8WK3 - chains T and Y of the 43 polymer chains in the assembly; structure by electron microscopy, 3.30 A resolution.

[Chain T]
Molecule: Flagellar basal body rod protein FlgB
Source organism: Salmonella enterica subsp. enterica serovar Typhimurium str. LT2
Reference sequence: P16437 (FLGB_SALTY); residues 1-138 here = UniProt positions 1-138
Chain sequence (138 residues; numbered 1 to 138; the number before each row is that of its first residue):
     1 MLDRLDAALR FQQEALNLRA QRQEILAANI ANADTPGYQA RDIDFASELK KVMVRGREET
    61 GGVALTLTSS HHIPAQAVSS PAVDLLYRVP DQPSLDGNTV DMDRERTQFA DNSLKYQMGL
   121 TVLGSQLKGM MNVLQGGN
Not modelled in the structure: 1-2, 58-81, 137-138

[Chain Y]
Molecule: Flagellar basal-body rod protein FlgC
Source organism: Salmonella enterica subsp. enterica serovar Typhimurium str. LT2
Reference sequence: P0A1I7 (FLGC_SALTY); residue numbers follow UniProt; this construct covers 1-134
Chain sequence (134 residues; row label = number of the first residue in the row):
     1 MALLNIFDIA GSALAAQSKR LNVAASNLAN ADSVTGPDGQ PYRAKQVVFQ VDAAPGQATG
    61 GVKVASVIES QAPEKLVYEP GNPLADANGY VKMPNVDVVG EMVNTMSASR SYQANIEVLN
   121 TVKSMMLKTL TLGQ
Not modelled in the structure: 1

[Chain T / chain Y interface]
Residue-residue contacts (43):
  Ala20(T) - Ala2(Y)
  Ala20(T) - Leu3(Y)  hydrophobic
  Gln21(T) - Ala2(Y)
  Gln23(T) - Leu3(Y)
  Gln23(T) - Ile6(Y)
  Gln23(T) - Met125(Y)
  Glu24(T) - Ala2(Y)
  Glu24(T) - Asn5(Y)  hydrogen bond
  Glu24(T) - Ile6(Y)
  Glu24(T) - Ile9(Y)
  Ala27(T) - Ile6(Y)  hydrophobic
  Ala27(T) - Ile9(Y)
  Ala28(T) - Thr59(Y)
  Ala28(T) - Gly60(Y)
  Ile30(T) - Val118(Y)  hydrophobic
  Ala31(T) - Ile9(Y)  hydrophobic
  Ala31(T) - Ala13(Y)  hydrophobic
  Ala31(T) - Val62(Y)
  Ala31(T) - Asn115(Y)
  Asn32(T) - Val51(Y)
  Asn32(T) - Gly60(Y)
  Asn32(T) - Gly61(Y)
  Asn32(T) - Val62(Y)
  Asp34(T) - Gln17(Y)
  Asp34(T) - Arg20(Y)  salt bridge
  Asp34(T) - Ser111(Y)
  Thr35(T) - Val62(Y)
  Arg41(T) - Ala58(Y)
  Leu85(T) - Ala58(Y)  hydrophobic
  Phe109(T) - Val118(Y)  hydrophobic
  Phe109(T) - Thr121(Y)
  Ser113(T) - Thr121(Y)
  Ser113(T) - Met125(Y)  hydrogen bond
  Tyr116(T) - Leu3(Y)
  Tyr116(T) - Met125(Y)  hydrophobic
  Tyr116(T) - Thr129(Y)  hydrogen bond
  Gln117(T) - Met125(Y)
  Gln117(T) - Lys128(Y)
  Leu120(T) - Thr129(Y)
  Leu120(T) - Leu132(Y)  hydrophobic
  Leu123(T) - Leu132(Y)  hydrophobic
  Gly124(T) - Gly133(Y)
  Leu127(T) - Leu132(Y)  hydrophobic
Other interface residues (no listed pair), chain T (27 interface residues in all): Leu16, Asn17, Ile25, Pro36, Tyr38, Lys128
Other interface residues (no listed pair), chain Y (27 interface residues in all): Phe49, Ser107, Val122, Gln134

[Summary]
Chain T and chain Y each contribute 27 residues to their interface; the contacts include 3 hydrogen bonds and
1 salt bridge. Among the polar pairs are Asp34(T)-Arg20(Y), Glu24(T)-Asn5(Y) and Ser113(T)-Met125(Y).
Here chain T is Flagellar basal body rod protein FlgB and chain Y is Flagellar basal-body rod protein FlgC,
both from Salmonella enterica subsp. enterica serovar Typhimurium str. LT2. Entry 8WK3 (Cryo-EM structure of
the proximal rod-export apparatus and FlgF within the motor-hook complex in the CW ...) was determined by
electron microscopy, deposited together with 8WHT, 8WIW, 8WK4, 8WKI, 8WKK, 8WKQ and 11 further entries.
